8D3R - chains A and C of the 5 polymer chains in the assembly; structure by electron microscopy, 3.04 A resolution.

== Chain A ==
Protein: DNA polymerase subunit gamma-1
Organism: Homo sapiens
Notes: EC 2.7.7.7
UniProt: P54098 (DPOG1_HUMAN); residue numbers follow UniProt; this construct covers 1-1239
Sequence (1239 residues; numbered 1 to 1239; the number before each row is that of its first residue):
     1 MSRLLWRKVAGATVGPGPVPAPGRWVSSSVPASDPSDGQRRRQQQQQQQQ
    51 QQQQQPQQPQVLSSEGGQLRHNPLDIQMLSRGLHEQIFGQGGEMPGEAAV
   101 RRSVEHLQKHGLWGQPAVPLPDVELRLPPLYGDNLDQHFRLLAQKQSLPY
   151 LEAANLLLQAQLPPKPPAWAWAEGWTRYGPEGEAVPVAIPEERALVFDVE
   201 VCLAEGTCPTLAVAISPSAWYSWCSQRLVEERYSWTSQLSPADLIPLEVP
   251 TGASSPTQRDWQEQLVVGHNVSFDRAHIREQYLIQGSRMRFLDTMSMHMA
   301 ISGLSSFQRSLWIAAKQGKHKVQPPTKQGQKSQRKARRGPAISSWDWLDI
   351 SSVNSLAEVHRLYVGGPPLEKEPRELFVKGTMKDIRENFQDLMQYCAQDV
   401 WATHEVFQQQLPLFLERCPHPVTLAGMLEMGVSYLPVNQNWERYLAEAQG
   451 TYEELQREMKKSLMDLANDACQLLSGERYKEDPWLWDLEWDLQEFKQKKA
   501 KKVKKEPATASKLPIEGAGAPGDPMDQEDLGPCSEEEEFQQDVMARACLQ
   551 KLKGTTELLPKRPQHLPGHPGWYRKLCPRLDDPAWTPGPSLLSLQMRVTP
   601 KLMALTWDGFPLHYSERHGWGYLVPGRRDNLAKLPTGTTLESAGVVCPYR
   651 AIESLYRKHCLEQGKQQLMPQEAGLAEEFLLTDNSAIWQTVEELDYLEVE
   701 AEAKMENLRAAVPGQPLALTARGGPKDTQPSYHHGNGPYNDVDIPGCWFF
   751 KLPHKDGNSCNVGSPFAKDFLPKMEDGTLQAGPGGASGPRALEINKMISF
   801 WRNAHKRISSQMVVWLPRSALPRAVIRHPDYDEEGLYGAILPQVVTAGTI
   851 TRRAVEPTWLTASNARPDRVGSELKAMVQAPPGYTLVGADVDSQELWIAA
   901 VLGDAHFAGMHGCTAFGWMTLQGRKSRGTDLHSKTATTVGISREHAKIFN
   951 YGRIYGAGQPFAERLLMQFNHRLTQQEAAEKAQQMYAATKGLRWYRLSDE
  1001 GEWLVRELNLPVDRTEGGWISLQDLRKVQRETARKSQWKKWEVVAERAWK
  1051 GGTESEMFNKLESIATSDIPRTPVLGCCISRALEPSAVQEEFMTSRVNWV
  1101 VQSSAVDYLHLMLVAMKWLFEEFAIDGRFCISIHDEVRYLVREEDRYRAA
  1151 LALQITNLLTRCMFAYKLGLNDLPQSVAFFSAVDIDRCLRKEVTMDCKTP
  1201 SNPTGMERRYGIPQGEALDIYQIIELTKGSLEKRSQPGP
Not modelled in the structure: 1-68, 252-260, 317-340, 500-531, 628-644, 664-731, 990-1048, 1236-1239
Swiss-Prot annotation at these positions:
  - region: Gln-43 to Gln-55 (Does not contribute to polymerase and exonuclease enzymatic activities), Thr-858 to Asn-864 (Trigger loop)
  - motif: Val-196 to Glu-200 (Exo I), Val-267 to Arg-275 (Exo II), Tyr-395 to Thr-403 (Exo III), Val-887 to Leu-896 (Pol A), Arg-943 to Gly-958 (Pol B), His-1134 to Val-1141 (Pol C)
  - active site: Asp-198 (Exonuclease activity)
  - binding site (DNA): Ser-306, Ser-593, Lys-806, Thr-849, Thr-1094, Ser-1095
  - binding site (RNA): Arg-579, His-754, Gly-763, Lys-768, Ser-863, Arg-869
  - binding site (a 2'-deoxyribonucleoside 5'-triphosphate): Asp-890, Val-891, Ser-893, Glu-895, Arg-943, Lys-947, Tyr-951, Asp-1135
  - binding site (Mg(2+)): Asp-890, Val-891, Asp-1135
  - site (Critical for replication fidelity and mismatch recognition): Arg-853, Gln-1102
  - natural variant: Arg-3 (R3P: In PEOB1 and SANDO), Gln-55 (Q55QQ; Q55QQQ), Arg-227 (R227W: In PEOB1 and MTDPS4B), Arg-232 (R232G: In MTDPS4A; R232H: In LS), Leu-244 (L244P: In MTDPS4A), Thr-251 (T251I: In PEOB1, MTDPS4A and MTDPS4B), Gly-268 (G268A: In PEOB1), Arg-275 (R275Q: Found in a patient with epileptic encephalopathy, developmental delay and moderate intellectual disability; uncertain significance), His-277 (H277L: In PEOB1; uncertain significance), Gly-303 (G303R: In MTDPS4A), Leu-304 (L304R: In PEOB1 and SANDO; L304SANDO: In PEOB1), Ser-305 (S305R: In MTDPS4A), 52 further natural variant entries in UniProt
  - mutagenesis: Asp-198 (D198A: Abolishes exonuclease activity; when associated with A-200. Decreases polymerase exonucleolytic proofreading by 30-fold for the T:G mismatch and by 14-fold for the A:A mismatch ...), Glu-200 (E200A: Abolishes exonuclease activity; when associated with A-198. Decreases polymerase exonucleolytic proofreading by 30-fold for the T:G mismatch and by 14-fold for the A:A mismatch ...), Asp-274 (D274A: Unable to idle at the 5'-end of the nascent DNA strand. Continues DNA synthesis into double-stranded DNA past the 5'-end creating a flap structure that cannot be ligated), Lys-498 (K498C: Decreases processive DNA synthesis), Lys-499 (K499C: Decreases processive DNA synthesis), Lys-501 (K501C: Decreases processive DNA synthesis), Val-543 to Leu-558 (Markedly decreases the stimulation by POLG2, resulting in impaired processive DNA synthesis), Leu-549 (L549N: Decreases processive DNA synthesis), Leu-552 (L552N: Decreases processive DNA synthesis), Lys-553 (K553N: Decreases processive DNA synthesis), Arg-853 (R853A: Abolishes primer DNA extention in the presence of dNTPs. Impairs intrinsic polymerase processivity. Enhances exonuclease activity leading to primer DNA degradation), Asp-890 (D890N: Abolishes DNA polymerase activity), 1 further mutagenesis entry in UniProt
Disulfides: Cys-418/Cys-1077
Bound ions: Ca2+: Asp-1135 (together with 2'-deoxycytidine-5'-triphosphate)
Small-molecule neighbours: 2'-deoxycytidine-5'-triphosphate (DCP): Val-891, Ser-893, Gln-894, Glu-895, His-932, Arg-943, Lys-947, Ile-948, Tyr-951, Tyr-955, His-1134, Asp-1135

== Chain C ==
Protein: DNA polymerase subunit gamma-2, mitochondrial
Organism: Homo sapiens
Notes: EC 2.7.7.7
UniProt: Q9UHN1 (DPOG2_HUMAN); residue numbers follow UniProt; this construct covers 1-485
Sequence (485 residues; row label = number of the first residue in the row):
     1 MRSRVAVRACHKVCRCLLSGFGGRVDAGQPELLTERSSPKGGHVKSHAEL
    51 EGNGEHPEAPGSGEGSEALLEICQRRHFLSGSKQQLSRDSLLSGCHPGFG
   101 PLGVELRKNLAAEWWTSVVVFREQVFPVDALHHKPGPLLPGDSAFRLVSA
   151 ETLREILQDKELSKEQLVAFLENVLKTSGKLRENLLHGALEHYVNCLDLV
   201 NKRLPYGLAQIGVCFHPVFDTKQIRNGVKSIGEKTEASLVWFTPPRTSNQ
   251 WLDFWLRHRLQWWRKFAMSPSNFSSSDCQDEEGRKGNKLYYNFPWGKELI
   301 ETLWNLGDHELLHMYPGNVSKLHGRDGRKNVVPCVLSVNGDLDRGMLAYL
   351 YDSFQLTENSFTRKKNLHRKVLKLHPCLAPIKVALDVGRGPTLELRQVCQ
   401 GLFNELLENGISVWPGYLETMQSSLEQLYSKYDEMSILFTVLVTETTLEN
   451 GLIHLRSRDTTMKEMMHISKLKDFLIKYISSAKNV
Not modelled in the structure: 1-66, 220-227, 356-367
Swiss-Prot annotation at these positions:
  - modified residue: Ser-38 (Phosphoserine)
  - natural variant: Arg-182 (R182W: In MTDPS16), Gly-416 (G416A: No functional deficit), Asp-433 (D433Y: In MTDPS16B), Gly-451 (G451E: In PEOA4)

== Chain A / chain C interface ==
Residue-residue contacts (15; chain A residue first):
  Arg-232(A) / Leu-448(C)
  Arg-232(A) / Glu-449(C)
  Tyr-233(A) / Thr-447(C)
  Tyr-233(A) / Leu-448(C)  hydrogen bond (backbone-backbone)
  Tyr-233(A) / Glu-449(C)  hydrogen bond (backbone-backbone)
  Tyr-233(A) / Gly-451(C)
  Tyr-233(A) / Ile-468(C)
  Ser-234(A) / Leu-448(C)
  Trp-235(A) / Glu-394(C)
  Thr-236(A) / Glu-394(C)  hydrogen bond (backbone-side chain)
  Pro-532(A) / Arg-246(C)  hydrogen bond (backbone-side chain)
  Pro-532(A) / Asp-326(C)
  Cys-533(A) / Trp-251(C)
  Ser-534(A) / Phe-254(C)
  Glu-537(A) / Arg-257(C)  salt bridge
Other interface residues (no listed pair), chain A (12 interface residues in all): Glu-231, Glu-535, Glu-536
Other interface residues (no listed pair), chain C (14 interface residues in all): Gln-250, Asn-450, His-467

== In short ==
The interface between chain A and chain C involves 12 residues on one side and 14 on the other; the contacts
include 4 hydrogen bonds and 1 salt bridge. Polar contacts include Glu-537(A)/Arg-257(C),
Thr-236(A)/Glu-394(C) and Pro-532(A)/Arg-246(C). Bound to chain A: 2'-deoxycytidine-5'-triphosphate.
Chain A is DNA polymerase subunit gamma-1 and chain C is DNA polymerase subunit gamma-2, mitochondrial, both
from Homo sapiens; the structure, Human mitochondrial DNA polymerase gamma ternary complex with GT basepair in
intermediate conformer, was determined by electron microscopy (same publication as 8D33, 8D37 and 8D42).
